Entry 7B9F (electron microscopy, 3.00 A resolution); this record covers chains X and D of the 5 polymer chains in the assembly.

# Chain X (and D)
Protein: EccD5
Source organism: Mycobacterium xenopi RIVM700367
Notes: chain D of this document is another copy of the same molecule, construct and numbering; everything in this record applies to it too
UniProtKB: I0RSS8 (I0RSS8_MYCXE); numbering as in UniProt (aligned over 1-502)
Chain sequence (502 residues; row label = number of the first residue in the row):
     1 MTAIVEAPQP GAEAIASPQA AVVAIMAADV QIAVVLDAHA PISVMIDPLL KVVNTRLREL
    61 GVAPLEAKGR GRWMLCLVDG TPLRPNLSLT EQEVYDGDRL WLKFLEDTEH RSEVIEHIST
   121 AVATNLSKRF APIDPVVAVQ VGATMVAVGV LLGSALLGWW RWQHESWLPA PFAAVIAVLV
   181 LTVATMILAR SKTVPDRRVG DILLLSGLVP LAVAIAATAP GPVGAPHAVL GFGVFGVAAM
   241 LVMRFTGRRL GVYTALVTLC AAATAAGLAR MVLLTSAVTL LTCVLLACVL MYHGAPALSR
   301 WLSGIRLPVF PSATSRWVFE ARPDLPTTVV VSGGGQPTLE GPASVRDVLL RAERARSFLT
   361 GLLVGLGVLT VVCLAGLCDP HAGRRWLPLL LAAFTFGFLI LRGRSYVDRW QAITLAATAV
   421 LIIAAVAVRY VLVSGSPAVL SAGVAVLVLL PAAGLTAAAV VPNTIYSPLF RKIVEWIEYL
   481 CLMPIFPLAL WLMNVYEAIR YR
Unresolved in the structure: 1-17, 324-338, 458-502 (chain D: 1-17)

# Chain X / chain D interface
Residue-residue contacts - 101 pairs, chain X then chain D:
  Met26(X) - Ile118(D)  hydrophobic
  Met26(X) - Thr120(D)
  Ala27(X) - Thr120(D)
  Asp29(X) - His117(D)  salt bridge
  Asp29(X) - Ile118(D)  hydrogen bond (backbone-backbone)
  Asp29(X) - Thr120(D)
  Val30(X) - Ile115(D)  hydrophobic
  Val30(X) - Glu116(D)
  Val30(X) - Ile118(D)
  Gln31(X) - Ile115(D)
  Gln31(X) - Glu116(D)  hydrogen bond (backbone-backbone)
  Gln31(X) - Ile118(D)
  Val34(X) - Asp79(D)
  Val35(X) - Val78(D)
  Val35(X) - Asp79(D)  hydrogen bond (backbone-backbone)
  Leu36(X) - Val78(D)
  Asp37(X) - Asp29(D)
  Asp37(X) - Trp101(D)  hydrogen bond
  His39(X) - Asp29(D)
  Val44(X) - Met26(D)  hydrophobic
  Val44(X) - Arg99(D)  hydrogen bond (backbone-side chain)
  Met45(X) - Val78(D)  hydrophobic
  Pro48(X) - Val78(D)
  Leu49(X) - Val78(D)
  Lys51(X) - Asp98(D)  salt bridge
  Val52(X) - Val78(D)  hydrophobic
  Val52(X) - Asp79(D)
  Arg56(X) - Asp79(D)  salt bridge
  Arg56(X) - Ile115(D)
  Leu60(X) - Ile115(D)  hydrophobic
  Val78(X) - Thr124(D)
  Val78(X) - Ser127(D)
  Asp79(X) - Lys128(D)  hydrogen bond (backbone-side chain)
  Arg84(X) - Gln336(D)
  Trp101(X) - Thr124(D)
  Ser112(X) - Pro342(D)
  Ile118(X) - Ile305(D)  hydrophobic
  Ile118(X) - Leu307(D)  hydrophobic
  Ile118(X) - Val348(D)  hydrophobic
  Ala121(X) - Val348(D)  hydrophobic
  Asn125(X) - Leu349(D)
  Leu126(X) - Ala352(D)  hydrophobic
  Phe130(X) - Glu353(D)
  Phe130(X) - Arg356(D)
  Phe130(X) - Asp408(D)
  Ala131(X) - Asp408(D)
  Ala131(X) - Arg409(D)  hydrogen bond (backbone-backbone)
  Pro132(X) - Val407(D)
  Ile133(X) - Val407(D)  hydrogen bond (backbone-backbone)
  Ile133(X) - Arg409(D)
  Ile133(X) - Ala412(D)  hydrophobic
  Pro135(X) - Pro462(D)  hydrophobic
  Val137(X) - Arg409(D)
  Ala138(X) - Ala458(D)
  Val141(X) - Ile413(D)  hydrophobic
  Gly142(X) - Leu455(D)
  Ala143(X) - Leu455(D)  hydrophobic
  Met145(X) - Val420(D)  hydrophobic
  Met145(X) - Pro451(D)
  Val146(X) - Pro451(D)  hydrophobic
  Val146(X) - Ala452(D)
  Val146(X) - Leu455(D)  hydrophobic
  Gly149(X) - Leu447(D)
  Leu152(X) - Leu447(D)  hydrophobic
  Leu156(X) - Val431(D)  hydrophobic
  Leu156(X) - Val444(D)  hydrophobic
  Leu157(X) - Val444(D)  hydrophobic
  Trp159(X) - Leu432(D)
  Trp160(X) - Gly435(D)
  Trp160(X) - Pro437(D)  hydrophobic
  Trp160(X) - Leu440(D)  hydrophobic
  Thr314(X) - Arg129(D)
  Trp317(X) - Asn125(D)
  Trp317(X) - Arg129(D)
  Val318(X) - Val122(D)  hydrophobic
  Val407(X) - Pro132(D)
  Val407(X) - Ile133(D)
  Arg409(X) - Ala131(D)
  Arg409(X) - Pro132(D)
  Val420(X) - Met145(D)  hydrophobic
  Val428(X) - Leu156(D)  hydrophobic
  Val431(X) - Leu156(D)  hydrophobic
  Val431(X) - Trp159(D)
  Leu432(X) - Trp159(D)
  Pro437(X) - Trp160(D)  hydrophobic
  Pro437(X) - Leu168(D)  hydrophobic
  Leu440(X) - Trp160(D)  hydrophobic
  Val444(X) - Gly153(D)
  Val444(X) - Leu157(D)  hydrophobic
  Val444(X) - Phe172(D)  hydrophobic
  Leu447(X) - Gly149(D)
  Leu447(X) - Leu152(D)  hydrophobic
  Leu447(X) - Gly153(D)
  Val448(X) - Val150(D)  hydrophobic
  Val448(X) - Ile176(D)  hydrophobic
  Pro451(X) - Val146(D)
  Ala452(X) - Val146(D)
  Leu455(X) - Val139(D)
  Leu455(X) - Gly142(D)
  Leu455(X) - Ala143(D)
  Leu455(X) - Val146(D)  hydrophobic
Interface residues without a listed pair, chain X (88 interface residues in all): Pro18, Ala28, Ile32, Ala33, Ala40, Ser43, Asp47, Arg99, Glu109, Glu113, Val114, Val122, Arg129, Val139, Gly153, Phe172, Ile176, Leu203, Arg322, Ile413, Ala417, Leu421, Gly435, Ser436, Ser441, Ala445
Interface residues without a listed pair, chain D (81 interface residues in all): Leu77, Gly80, Ser112, Ser119, Ala123, Val141, Leu203, Pro308, Ser332, Leu339, Glu340, Gly341, Val345, Ala417, Ser441, Val448, Ala459

# Summary
88 residues of chain X and 81 residues of chain D are in contact, with 8 hydrogen bonds and 3 salt bridges.
Polar pairs include Asp29(X)-His117(D), Lys51(X)-Asp98(D) and Arg56(X)-Asp79(D).
Both chains are EccD5 (Mycobacterium xenopi RIVM700367). Entry 7B9F (Structure of the mycobacterial ESX-5 Type
VII Secretion System hexameric pore complex) was determined by electron microscopy, deposited together with
7B7J and 7B9S.
